PDB entry 7WV4 | electron microscopy, 3.35 A resolution | chains A and E of the 6 polymer chains in the assembly

Chain A:
Name: Toll-like receptor 3
Source organism: Homo sapiens
Notes: fragment: ectodomain
UniProtKB: O15455 (TLR3_HUMAN); residues 27-697 here = UniProt positions 27-697
Chain sequence (689 residues; each row starts with the number of its first residue):
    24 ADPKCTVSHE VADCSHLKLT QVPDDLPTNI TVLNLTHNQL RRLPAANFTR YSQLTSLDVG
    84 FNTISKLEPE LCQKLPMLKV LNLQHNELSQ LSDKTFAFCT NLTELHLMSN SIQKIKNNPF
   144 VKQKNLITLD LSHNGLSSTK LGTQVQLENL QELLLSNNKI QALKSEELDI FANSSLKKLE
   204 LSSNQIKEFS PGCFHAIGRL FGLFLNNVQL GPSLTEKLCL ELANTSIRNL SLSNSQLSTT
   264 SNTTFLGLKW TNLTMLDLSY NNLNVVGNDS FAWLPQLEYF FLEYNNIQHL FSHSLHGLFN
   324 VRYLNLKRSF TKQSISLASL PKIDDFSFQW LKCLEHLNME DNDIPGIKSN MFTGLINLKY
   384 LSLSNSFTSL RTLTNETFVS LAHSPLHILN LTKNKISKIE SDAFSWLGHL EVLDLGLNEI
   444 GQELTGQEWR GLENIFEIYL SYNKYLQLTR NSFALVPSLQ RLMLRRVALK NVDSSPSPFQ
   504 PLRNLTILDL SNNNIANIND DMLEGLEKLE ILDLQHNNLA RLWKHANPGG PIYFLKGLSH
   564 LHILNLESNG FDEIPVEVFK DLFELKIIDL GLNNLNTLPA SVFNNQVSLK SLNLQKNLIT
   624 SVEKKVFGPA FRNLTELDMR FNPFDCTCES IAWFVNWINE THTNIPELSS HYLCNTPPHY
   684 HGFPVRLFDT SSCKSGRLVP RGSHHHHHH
Not modelled in the structure: 24-28, 688-712
Differences from the reference sequence: expression tag (24-26, 698-712)
Curated features (UniProtKB/Swiss-Prot):
  - glycosylation (N-linked (GlcNAc...) asparagine): Asn-52, Asn-57, Asn-70, Asn-124, Asn-196, Asn-247, Asn-252, Asn-265, Asn-275, Asn-291, Asn-398, Asn-413, Asn-507, Asn-636, Asn-662
  - natural variant: Ser-134 (S134P: No effect on IFNL1 induction), Arg-251 (R251G: No effect on IFNL1 induction), Pro-554 (P554S: In IMD83)
  - mutagenesis: Cys-95 (C95A: Reduced response to ds-RNA), Cys-122 (C122A: Reduced response to ds-RNA), Asn-196 (N196G: Reduced expression levels; when associated with R-247), Asn-247 (N247R: Reduced response to ds-RNA. Reduced expression levels; when associated with G-196), His-539 (H539A: No effect; H539E: Loss of RNA binding. Constitutive activation of NF-kappa-B), Asn-541 (N541A: Loss of RNA binding. Abolishes activation of NF-kappa-B)
Cystine bridges: Cys-95/Cys-122, Cys-649/Cys-677

Chain E:
Molecule: 80-nt RNA strand
Sequence (80 nucleotides; row label = number of the first residue in the row):
     1 CCCCCCCCCC CCCCCCCCCC CCCCCCCCCC CCCCCCCCCC CCCCCCCCCC CCCCCCCCCC
    61 CCCCCCCCCC CCCCCCCCCC

Chain A / chain E interface:
Contacting residue pairs - 20 pairs, chain A then chain E:
  Arg-64(A) with C77(E), sugar contact
  Ser-88(A) with C79(E), phosphate contact
  Glu-110(A) with C78(E), sugar contact
  Arg-489(A) with C58(E), hydrogen bond to the phosphate; C59(E), salt bridge to the phosphate
  Asn-515(A) with C57(E), phosphate contact; C58(E), hydrogen bond to the phosphate
  Asn-517(A) with C56(E), hydrogen bond to the sugar; C57(E), sugar contact
  His-539(A) with C57(E), salt bridge to the phosphate
  Asn-540(A) with C56(E), hydrogen bond to the sugar
  Asn-541(A) with C55(E), hydrogen bond to the base; C56(E), sugar contact
  Ala-543(A) with C55(E), sugar contact
  Ser-571(A) with C56(E), hydrogen bond to the phosphate; C57(E), hydrogen bond to the phosphate
  Gly-573(A) with C55(E), phosphate contact; C56(E), phosphate contact
  Asn-597(A) with C55(E), phosphate contact; C56(E), phosphate contact
Other interface residues (no listed pair), chain A (16 interface residues in all): Thr-86, Lys-89, Asn-572

Overview:
Chain A and chain E form an interface of 16 and 8 residues respectively, with 7 hydrogen bonds and 2 salt
bridges. Polar contacts include Asn-541(A)/C55(E), Asn-517(A)/C56(E) and Asn-540(A)/C56(E). Curated annotation
(UniProt) lists 6 mutagenesis sites on chain A.
Here chain A is Toll-like receptor 3 (Homo sapiens) and chain E is an 80-nt RNA strand. Entry 7WV4
(ectoTLR3-poly(I:C) cluster) was determined by electron microscopy together with 7WV3, 7WV5, 7WVE and 7WVJ
from the same study.
